8GF7 - chains A and C of the 6 polymer chains in the assembly; structure by electron microscopy, 4.80 A resolution (low resolution: residue-level contacts below are approximate; hydrogen-bond / salt-bridge calls are withheld).

Chain A (and C):
Protein: Alpha-synuclein
Notes: chain C of this document is another copy of the same molecule, construct and numbering; everything in this record applies to it too
UniProt: P37840 (SYUA_HUMAN); residues 7-96 here = UniProt positions 7-96
Chain sequence (90 residues; numbered 7 to 96; the number before each row is that of its first residue):
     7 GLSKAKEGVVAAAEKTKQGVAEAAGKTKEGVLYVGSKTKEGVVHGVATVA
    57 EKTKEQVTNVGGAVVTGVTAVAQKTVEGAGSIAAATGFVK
Covalent attachments: N-acetylglucosamine (NAG) linked to Ser-87
Curated features (UniProtKB/Swiss-Prot):
  - binding site (Cu cation): His-50
  - modified residue: Ser-87 (Phosphoserine)
  - natural variant: Ala-30 (A30P: In PARK1), Glu-46 (E46K: In PARK1 and DLB), His-50 (H50Q: In PARK1), Ala-53 (A53T: In PARK1)
  - mutagenesis: Glu-35 (E35K: No effect on oligomerization), Tyr-39 (Y39F: No effect on osmotic stress-induced phosphorylation), His-50 (H50A: Impairs copper-binding), Glu-57 (E57K: Increases oligomerization), Gly-67 to Val-71 (Reduces polymerization into amyloid fibrils), Val-71 to Val-82 (Impairs polymerization into amyloid fibrils), Ala-76 to Val-77 (Impairs polymerization into amyloid fibrils), Ala-76 (Does not affect polymerization into amyloid fibrils), Val-77 (Does not affect polymerization into amyloid fibrils), Ala-78 (Does not affect polymerization into amyloid fibrils), Ala-85 to Phe-94 (Reduces polymerization into amyloid fibrils)
Reported in the primary citation:
  - post-translational modification sites: Ser-87
  - binding site for N-acetylglucosamine: Ser-87

How chain A and chain C interact:
Pairs across the interface - 194 pairs, chain A then chain C:
  Gly-7(A) with Gly-7(C)
  Leu-8(A) with Gly-7(C); Leu-8(C); Ser-9(C)
  Ser-9(A) with Ser-9(C)
  Lys-10(A) with Ser-9(C); Lys-10(C); Glu-35(C)
  Ala-11(A) with Lys-10(C); Ala-11(C)
  Lys-12(A) with Ala-11(C); Lys-12(C)
  Glu-13(A) with Lys-12(C); Glu-13(C); Gly-14(C); Lys-21(C)
  Gly-14(A) with Gly-14(C); Val-15(C)
  Val-15(A) with Val-15(C)
  Val-16(A) with Val-15(C); Val-16(C); Ala-17(C)
  Ala-17(A) with Ala-17(C); Ala-18(C)
  Ala-18(A) with Ala-18(C)
  Ala-19(A) with Ala-18(C); Ala-19(C); Glu-20(C); Lys-80(C)
  Glu-20(A) with Glu-20(C); Lys-80(C)
  Lys-21(A) with Glu-20(C); Lys-21(C); Thr-22(C)
  Thr-22(A) with Thr-22(C); Ala-76(C); Ala-78(C)
  Lys-23(A) with Thr-22(C); Lys-23(C); Gln-24(C)
  Gln-24(A) with Gln-24(C); Thr-75(C); Ala-76(C)
  Gly-25(A) with Gln-24(C); Gly-25(C); Val-26(C)
  Val-26(A) with Val-26(C)
  Ala-27(A) with Val-26(C); Ala-27(C); Glu-28(C)
  Glu-28(A) with Glu-28(C); Ala-56(C)
  Ala-29(A) with Glu-28(C); Ala-29(C); Ala-30(C); Val-55(C)
  Ala-30(A) with Ala-30(C); Gly-31(C); Ala-53(C); Val-55(C)
  Gly-31(A) with Gly-31(C)
  Lys-32(A) with Gly-31(C); Lys-32(C); Thr-33(C); Lys-34(C)
  Thr-33(A) with Lys-10(C); Thr-33(C); Lys-34(C); Glu-35(C)
  Lys-34(A) with Lys-34(C)
  Glu-35(A) with Leu-8(C); Lys-34(C); Glu-35(C); Gly-36(C)
  Gly-36(A) with Val-37(C); Leu-38(C)
  Val-37(A) with Val-37(C)
  Leu-38(A) with Val-37(C); Leu-38(C); Tyr-39(C)
  Tyr-39(A) with Tyr-39(C)
  Val-40(A) with Tyr-39(C); Val-40(C); Gly-41(C)
  Gly-41(A) with Gly-41(C)
  Ser-42(A) with Gly-41(C); Ser-42(C); Lys-43(C)
  Lys-43(A) with Lys-43(C)
  Thr-44(A) with Lys-43(C); Thr-44(C)
  Lys-45(A) with Thr-44(C); Lys-45(C)
  Glu-46(A) with Lys-45(C); Glu-46(C); Gly-47(C)
  Gly-47(A) with Gly-47(C)
  Val-48(A) with Gly-47(C); Val-48(C); Val-49(C)
  Val-49(A) with Val-49(C)
  His-50(A) with Val-49(C); His-50(C); Gly-51(C)
  Gly-51(A) with Gly-51(C)
  Val-52(A) with Gly-51(C); Val-52(C); Ala-53(C)
  Ala-53(A) with Ala-53(C)
  Thr-54(A) with Ala-53(C); Thr-54(C); Val-55(C)
  Ala-56(A) with Val-55(C); Ala-56(C)
  Glu-57(A) with Ala-56(C); Glu-57(C); Lys-58(C)
  Lys-58(A) with Lys-58(C); Thr-59(C)
  Thr-59(A) with Thr-59(C)
  Lys-60(A) with Thr-59(C); Lys-60(C); Glu-61(C)
  Glu-61(A) with Glu-61(C)
  Gln-62(A) with Glu-61(C); Gln-62(C); Val-63(C)
  Val-63(A) with Val-63(C)
  Thr-64(A) with Val-63(C); Thr-64(C); Asn-65(C)
  Asn-65(A) with Asn-65(C)
  Val-66(A) with Asn-65(C); Val-66(C); Gly-67(C)
  Gly-67(A) with Gly-67(C)
  Gly-68(A) with Gly-68(C)
  Ala-69(A) with Gly-68(C); Ala-69(C)
  Val-70(A) with Ala-69(C); Val-70(C); Val-71(C); Gly-93(C)
  Val-71(A) with Val-71(C)
  Thr-72(A) with Val-71(C); Thr-72(C); Gly-73(C); Ala-91(C)
  Gly-73(A) with Gly-73(C); Val-74(C)
  Val-74(A) with Val-74(C)
  Thr-75(A) with Val-74(C); Thr-75(C); Ala-76(C)
  Ala-76(A) with Ala-76(C)
  Val-77(A) with Ala-76(C); Val-77(C); Ala-78(C)
  Ala-78(A) with Ala-78(C)
  Gln-79(A) with Ala-78(C); Gln-79(C); Lys-80(C)
  Lys-80(A) with Lys-80(C)
  Thr-81(A) with Lys-80(C); Thr-81(C); Val-82(C)
  Val-82(A) with Val-82(C); Glu-83(C)
  Glu-83(A) with Glu-83(C)
  Gly-84(A) with Glu-83(C); Gly-84(C); Ala-85(C)
  Ala-85(A) with Ala-85(C)
  Gly-86(A) with Ala-85(C); Gly-86(C); Ser-87(C)
  Ser-87(A) with Ser-87(C)
  Ile-88(A) with Ser-87(C); Ile-88(C); Ala-89(C)
  Ala-89(A) with Ala-89(C)
  Ala-90(A) with Ala-89(C); Ala-90(C); Ala-91(C)
  Ala-91(A) with Ala-91(C); Thr-92(C)
  Thr-92(A) with Thr-92(C)
  Gly-93(A) with Thr-92(C); Gly-93(C); Phe-94(C)
  Phe-94(A) with Phe-94(C)
  Val-95(A) with Phe-94(C); Val-95(C); Lys-96(C)
Interface residues without a listed pair, chain A (90 interface residues in all): Val-55, Lys-96

Overview:
The chain A/chain C interface involves 90 residues from each chain. N-acetylglucosamine is covalently linked
to Ser-87(A). UniProt lists Cu cation-binding residue His-50(A) and 30 mutagenesis sites on chain A. From the
paper: a binding site for N-acetylglucosamine at Ser-87(A); a modification site at Ser-87(A).
Both chains are Alpha-synuclein. Entry 8GF7 (Cryo-EM structure of serine 87 O-GlcNAc-modified alpha-synuclein
fibrils) was determined by electron microscopy.
